5EBJ - chain A; structure by neutron diffraction, 2.50 A resolution.

[Chain A]
Protein: photoswitching chromogenic protein
From: synthetic construct
Amino-acid sequence (229 residues; row label = number of the first residue in the row; note: 2 numbers in that range are skipped by the numbering (no residue carries them; nothing is unmodelled there); numbers below 1 keep their minus sign (Gly-3 is residue -3)):
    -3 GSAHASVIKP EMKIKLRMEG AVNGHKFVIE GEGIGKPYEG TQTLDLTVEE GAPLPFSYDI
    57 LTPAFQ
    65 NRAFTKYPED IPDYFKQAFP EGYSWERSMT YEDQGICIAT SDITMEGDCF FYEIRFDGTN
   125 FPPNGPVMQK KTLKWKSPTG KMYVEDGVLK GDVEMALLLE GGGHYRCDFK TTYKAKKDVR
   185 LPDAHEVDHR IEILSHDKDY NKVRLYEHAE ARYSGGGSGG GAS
Not modelled in the structure: -3 to 1, 218-227
Modified positions: Gln62 ([2-(3-carbamoyl-1-imino-propyl)-4-(4-hydroxy-benzylidene)-5-oxo-4,5-dihydro-imidazol-1-yl]-acetic acid; CRQ)
Glycans and other covalent adducts: covalent link Gln62-Asn65

[Summary]
Chain A is photoswitching chromogenic protein (synthetic construct); the structure, Joint X-ray/neutron
structure of reversibly photoswitching chromogenic protein, Dathail, was determined by neutron diffraction
(same publication as 5EB6, 5EB7, 5EJU and 5EXU).
